Entry 6HVS (X-ray diffraction, 3.10 A resolution); this record covers chains K and W of the 28 polymer chains in the assembly.

== Chain K ==
Name: Proteasome subunit beta type-5
From: Saccharomyces cerevisiae S288C
Notes: EC 3.4.25.1
UniProtKB: P30656 (PSB5_YEAST); residues 1-212 here correspond to UniProt positions 76-287 (UniProt number = residue number + 75)
Sequence (212 residues; numbered 1 to 212; the number before each row is that of its first residue):
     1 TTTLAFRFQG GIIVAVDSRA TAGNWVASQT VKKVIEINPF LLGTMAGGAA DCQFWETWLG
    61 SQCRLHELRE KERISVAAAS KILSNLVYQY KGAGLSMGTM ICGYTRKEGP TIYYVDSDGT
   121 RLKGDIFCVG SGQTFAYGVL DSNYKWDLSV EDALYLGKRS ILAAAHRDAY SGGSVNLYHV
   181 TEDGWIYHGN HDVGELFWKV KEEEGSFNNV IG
Covalent attachments: compound GRT linked to Thr-1
Ion coordination: Mg2+: Ala-165, Asp-168 (shared with Asp-204(W) of chain W)
Residues lining bound ligands: GRT ((2S)-N-[2-[[(2S)-1-[4-(aminomethyl)phenyl]-4-methylsulfonyl-butan-2-yl]amino]-2-oxidanylidene-ethyl]-2-[[(2S)-2-azido-3-phenyl-propanoyl]amino]-4-methyl-pentanamide): Arg-19, Ala-20, Thr-21, Ala-22, Ala-27, Val-31, Lys-32, Lys-33, Met-45, Ala-46, Gly-47, Gly-48, Ala-49, Cys-52, Gln-53, Ser-131, Tyr-170

== Chain W ==
Name: Proteasome subunit beta type-3
From: Saccharomyces cerevisiae S288C
Notes: EC 3.4.25.1
UniProtKB: P25451 (PSB3_YEAST); residues 0-204 here correspond to UniProt positions 1-205 (UniProt number = residue number + 1)
Sequence (205 residues; row label = number of the first residue in the row; numbering starts at 0):
     0 MSDPSSINGG IVVAMTGKDC VAIACDLRLG SQSLGVSNKF EKIFHYGHVF LGITGLATDV
    60 TTLNEMFRYK TNLYKLKEER AIEPETFTQL VSSSLYERRF GPYFVGPVVA GINSKSGKPF
   120 IAGFDLIGCI DEAKDFIVSG TASDQLFGMC ESLYEPNLEP EDLFETISQA LLNAADRDAL
   180 SGWGAVVYII KKDEVVKRYL KMRQD
Not modelled in the structure: 0
Ion coordination: Mg2+ site 1: Asp-177, Ser-180; Mg2+ site 2: Asp-204 (shared with Ala-165(K), Asp-168(K) of chain K)
Residues lining bound ligands: GRT ((2S)-N-[2-[[(2S)-1-[4-(aminomethyl)phenyl]-4-methylsulfonyl-butan-2-yl]amino]-2-oxidanylidene-ethyl]-2-[[(2S)-2-azido-3-phenyl-propanoyl]amino]-4-methyl-pentanamide): Arg-98, Asp-124, Leu-125, Ile-126, Cys-128
UniProt features mapped onto this chain:
  - modified residue: Ser-30 (Phosphoserine)
  - cross-link: Lys-69 (Glycyl lysine isopeptide (Lys-Gly) (interchain with G-Cter in ubiquitin))

== Chain K / chain W interface ==
Contacting residue pairs (42; chain K residue first):
  Arg-19(K) with Asp-204(W), salt bridge
  Asn-24(K) with Asp-177(W); Ala-178(W), hydrogen bond (backbone-backbone); Leu-179(W)
  Trp-25(K) with Gln-144(W); Arg-176(W)
  Val-26(K) with Arg-176(W), hydrogen bond (backbone-side chain); Asp-177(W); Ala-178(W)
  Ala-27(K) with Arg-176(W), hydrogen bond (backbone-side chain)
  Ser-28(K) with Arg-176(W)
  Gln-29(K) with Asp-175(W); Arg-202(W)
  Phe-135(K) with Leu-33(W), hydrophobic
  Ala-165(K) with Asp-204(W)
  His-166(K) with Trp-182(W), hydrogen bond (backbone-side chain); Gln-203(W), hydrogen bond (side chain-backbone)
  Arg-167(K) with Ser-32(W); Gly-34(W), hydrogen bond (side chain-backbone); Val-35(W), hydrogen bond (side chain-backbone); Trp-182(W)
  Asp-168(K) with Ser-32(W)
  Ala-169(K) with Arg-27(W); Ser-32(W), hydrogen bond (backbone-backbone); Ala-178(W)
  Tyr-170(K) with Ser-32(W); Ala-178(W), hydrophobic
  Gly-172(K) with Asp-204(W)
  Gly-173(K) with Arg-202(W), hydrogen bond (backbone-side chain); Asp-204(W), hydrogen bond (backbone-side chain)
  Asp-192(K) with Arg-202(W), salt bridge
  Val-193(K) with Asp-204(W)
  Gly-194(K) with Arg-202(W)
  Phe-197(K) with Gln-203(W)
  Trp-198(K) with Lys-200(W); Met-201(W); Gln-203(W)
  Asn-209(K) with Asn-37(W), hydrogen bond (backbone-side chain); Lys-38(W), hydrogen bond (backbone-side chain)
  Val-210(K) with Asn-37(W); Gln-203(W)
  Ile-211(K) with Lys-38(W)
Other interface residues (no listed pair), chain K (25 interface residues in all): Ser-171
Other interface residues (no listed pair), chain W (23 interface residues in all): Ser-5, Leu-26, Gln-31, Tyr-198

== Overview ==
The interface between chain K and chain W involves 25 residues on one side and 23 on the other, with 12
hydrogen bonds and 2 salt bridges. Polar pairs include Arg-19(K)/Asp-204(W), Asp-192(K)/Arg-202(W) and
Val-26(K)/Arg-176(W). Ligands of chain W: compound GRT.
Chain K is Proteasome subunit beta type-5 and chain W is Proteasome subunit beta type-3, both from
Saccharomyces cerevisiae S288C; the structure, Yeast 20S proteasome with human beta2i (1-53) in complex with
18, was determined by X-ray diffraction, deposited together with 6HTB, 6HTC, 6HTD, 6HTP, 6HTR, 6HUB and 30
further entries.
